Entry 6S4U (X-ray diffraction, 2.81 A resolution); this record covers chain A.

[Chain A]
Name: Oxysterols receptor LXR-beta
Source organism: Homo sapiens
UniProtKB: P55055 (NR1H2_HUMAN); residues 217-461 here correspond to UniProt positions 216-460 (UniProt number = residue number - 1)
Amino-acid sequence (245 residues; row label = number of the first residue in the row):
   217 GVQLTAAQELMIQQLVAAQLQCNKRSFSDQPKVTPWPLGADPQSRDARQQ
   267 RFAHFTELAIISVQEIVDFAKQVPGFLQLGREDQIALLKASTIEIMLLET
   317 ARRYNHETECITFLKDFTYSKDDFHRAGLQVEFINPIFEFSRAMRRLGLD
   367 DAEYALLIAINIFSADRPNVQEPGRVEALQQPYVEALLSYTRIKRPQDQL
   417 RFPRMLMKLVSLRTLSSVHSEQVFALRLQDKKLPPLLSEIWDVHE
Disordered / not traced: 217-218, 254-258, 460-461
Small-molecule neighbours: KVK (6-[4-[[3-oxidanyl-1,1-bis(oxidanylidene)-5-phenyl-2-propan-2-yl-3H-1,2-thiazol-4-yl]amino]butyl]pyridine-2-sulfonamide): Asn-239, Phe-268, Phe-271, Thr-272, Leu-274, Ala-275, Ser-278, Glu-281, Ile-309, Met-312, Leu-313, Glu-315, Thr-316, Arg-319, Phe-329, Leu-330, Phe-340, Leu-345, Phe-349, His-435, Leu-442, Leu-449, Leu-453, Trp-457
Curated features (UniProtKB/Swiss-Prot):
  - cross-link (Glycyl lysine isopeptide (Lys-Gly)): Lys-410 (interchain with G-Cter in SUMO2), Lys-448 (interchain with G-Cter in SUMO2)
Reported in the primary citation:
  - binding site for KVK: His-435

[Overview]
Bound to chain A: compound KVK. From the paper: a binding site for KVK at His-435.
Chain A is Oxysterols receptor LXR-beta (Homo sapiens); the structure, LXRbeta ligand binding domain in
comlpex with small molecule inhibitors, was determined by X-ray diffraction (same publication as 6S5K, 6S4N
and 6S4T).
